PDB entry 7YX7 | X-ray diffraction, 1.72 A resolution | chain A

# Chain A
Protein: Oligopeptidase B
Source organism: Serratia proteamaculans
UniProt: B3VI58 (B3VI58_9GAMM); residues 2-677 here = UniProt positions 2-677
Amino-acid sequence (677 residues; each row starts with the number of its first residue):
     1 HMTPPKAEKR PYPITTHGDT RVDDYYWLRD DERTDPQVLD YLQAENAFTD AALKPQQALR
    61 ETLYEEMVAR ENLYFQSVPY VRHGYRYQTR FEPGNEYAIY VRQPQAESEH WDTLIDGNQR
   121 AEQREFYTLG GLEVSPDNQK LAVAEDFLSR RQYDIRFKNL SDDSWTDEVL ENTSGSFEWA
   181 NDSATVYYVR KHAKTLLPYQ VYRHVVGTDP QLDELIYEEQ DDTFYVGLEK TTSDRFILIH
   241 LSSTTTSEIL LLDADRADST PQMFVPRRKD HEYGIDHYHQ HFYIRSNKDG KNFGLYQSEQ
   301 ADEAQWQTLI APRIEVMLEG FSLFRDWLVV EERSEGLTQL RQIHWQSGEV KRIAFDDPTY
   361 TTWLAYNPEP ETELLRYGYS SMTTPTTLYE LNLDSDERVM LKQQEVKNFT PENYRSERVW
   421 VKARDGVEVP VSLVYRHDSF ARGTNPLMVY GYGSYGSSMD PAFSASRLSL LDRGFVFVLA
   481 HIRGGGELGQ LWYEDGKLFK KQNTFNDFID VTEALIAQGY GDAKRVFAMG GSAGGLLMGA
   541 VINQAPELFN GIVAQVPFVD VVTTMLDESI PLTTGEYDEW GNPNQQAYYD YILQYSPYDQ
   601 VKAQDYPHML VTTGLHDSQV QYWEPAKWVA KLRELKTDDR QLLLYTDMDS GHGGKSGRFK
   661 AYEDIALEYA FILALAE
Differences from the reference sequence: expression tag (1); engineered mutation E71 (Ile in B3VI58), N72 (Pro in B3VI58), L73 (Gln in B3VI58), Y74 (Gln in B3VI58), F75 (Glu in B3VI58), Q76 (His in B3VI58)
Ligand contacts: spermine (SPM): E417, F440, R442, A517, Q518, G519, Y520
Reported in the primary citation:
  - contacts within the chain: R151-D617

# Summary
Ligands of chain A: spermine. From the paper: contacts within the chain involving D617 and R151.
Chain A is Oligopeptidase B (Serratia proteamaculans); the structure, Modified oligopeptidase B from S.
proteomaculans in intermediate conformation with 1 spermine molecule at 1.72 A ..., was determined by X-ray
diffraction together with 7YWS and 7ZJZ from the same study.
